Entry 8VAT (electron microscopy, 3.20 A resolution); this record covers chains B and F of the 9 polymer chains in the assembly.

Chain B:
Protein: DNA polymerase III subunit tau
Organism: Escherichia coli
Notes: EC 2.7.7.7
Reference sequence: P06710 (DPO3X_ECOLI); numbering as in UniProt (aligned over 1-373)
Chain sequence (376 residues; each row starts with the number of its first residue; numbers below 1 keep their minus sign (Gly-2 is residue -2)):
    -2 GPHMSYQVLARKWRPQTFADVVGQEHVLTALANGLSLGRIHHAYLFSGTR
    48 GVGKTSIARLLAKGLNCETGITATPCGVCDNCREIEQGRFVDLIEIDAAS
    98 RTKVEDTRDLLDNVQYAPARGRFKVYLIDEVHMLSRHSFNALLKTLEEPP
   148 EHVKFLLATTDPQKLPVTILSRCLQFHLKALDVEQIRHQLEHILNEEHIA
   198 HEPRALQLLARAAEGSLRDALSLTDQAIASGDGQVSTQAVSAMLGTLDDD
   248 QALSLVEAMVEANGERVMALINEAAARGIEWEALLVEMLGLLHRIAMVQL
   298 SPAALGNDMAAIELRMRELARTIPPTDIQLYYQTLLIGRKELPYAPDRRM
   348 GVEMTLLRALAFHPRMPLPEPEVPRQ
Disordered / not traced: 362-373
Sequence notes: expression tag (-2 to 0)
Ion coordination: Mg2+: Thr52 (together with ADP); Zn2+: Cys64, Cys73, Cys76, Cys79
Residues lining bound ligands: ADP / beryllium trifluoride: Ala7, Arg8, Trp10, Arg11, Pro12, Asp17, Val18, Val19, Gln21, Thr46, Arg47, Gly48, Val49, Gly50, Lys51, Thr52, Ser53, Glu127, Thr157, Leu214, Arg215, Leu218
Curated features (UniProtKB/Swiss-Prot):
  - binding site (ATP): Gly45 to Thr52
  - binding site (Zn(2+)): Cys64, Cys73, Cys76, Cys79
  - mutagenesis: Gly118 (G118D: In dnaX2016(Ts); present in both isoforms, unable to grow at 42 degrees Celsius)
Reported in the primary citation:
  - catalytic residues: Glu127 (citing earlier work)
  - mutagenesis - K141A: decreased catalytic activity

Chain F:
Protein: Beta sliding clamp
Organism: Escherichia coli
Reference sequence: P0A988 (DPO3B_ECOLI); residue numbers follow UniProt; this construct covers 1-366
Chain sequence (369 residues; each row starts with the number of its first residue; numbers below 1 keep their minus sign (Gly-2 is residue -2)):
    -2 GPHMKFTVEREHLLKPLQQVSGPLGGRPTLPILGNLLLQVADGTLSLTGT
    48 DLEMEMVARVALVQPHEPGATTVPARKFFDICRGLPEGAEIAVQLEGERM
    98 LVRSGRSRFSLSTLPAADFPNLDDWQSEVEFTLPQATMKRLIEATQFSMA
   148 HQDVRYYLNGMLFETEGEELRTVATDGHRLAVCSMPIGQSLPSHSVIVPR
   198 KGVIELMRMLDGGDNPLRVQIGSNNIRAHVGDFIFTSKLVDGRFPDYRRV
   248 LPKNPDKHLEAGCDLLKQAFARAAILSNEKFRGVRLYVSENQLKITANNP
   298 EQEEAEEILDVTYSGAEMEIGFNVSYVLDVLNALKCENVRMMLTDSVSSV
   348 QIEDAASQSAAYVVMPMRL
Sequence notes: expression tag (-2 to 0)
Curated features (UniProtKB/Swiss-Prot):
  - binding site (DNA): Arg24, Arg73, Gln149, Tyr153, Tyr154
  - mutagenesis: Arg24 (R24A: Mild defect in DNA replication, impaired loading of clamp on DNA, polymerase speed is wild-type. More severe replication defect and very poor clamp loading; when associated with A-149), Gly66 (G66E: In dnaN159; a temperature- and UV-sensitive mutation, displays altered DNA polymerase usage, chronically induced SOS response; when associated with A-174), Ala133 (A133T: Reduction of synthesis of beta*, probably due to mutation of its promoter), Met135 (M135L: 3-fold reduction of synthesis of beta*, probably due to loss of its start codon), Met146 (M146L: No effect on synthesis of beta*), Gln149 (Q149A: Mild defect in DNA replication, impaired loading of clamp on DNA, polymerase speed is wild-type. More severe replication defect and very poor clamp loading; when associated with A-24), Tyr153 to Tyr154 (Very poor loading of clamp on DNA, polymerase speed is wild-type), Gly174 (G174A: In dnaN159; a temperature- and UV-sensitive mutation, displays altered DNA polymerase usage, chronically induced SOS response; when associated with A-66), Gln265 to Leu366 (In dnaN806; temperature sensitive), Ile272 to Leu273 (Monomeric in solution, binds very tightly to subunit delta (holA). The monomer binds tightly to linear and circular DNA. Cannot bind both Pol III and IV simultaneously)

Interface between chain B and chain F:
Contacting residue pairs - 23 pairs, chain B then chain F:
  Ser97(B) - Arg24(F)  hydrogen bond (backbone-side chain)
  Arg98(B) - Arg24(F)
  Arg98(B) - Pro25(F)  hydrogen bond (side chain-backbone)
  Arg98(B) - Thr26(F)
  Asp103(B) - Arg24(F)  salt bridge
  Arg105(B) - Gln149(F)
  Leu107(B) - Thr26(F)
  Asn110(B) - Glu50(F)  hydrogen bond
  Gln112(B) - Tyr153(F)
  Gln112(B) - Asp238(F)  hydrogen bond (backbone-backbone)
  Tyr113(B) - Glu50(F)
  Tyr113(B) - Pro196(F)
  Tyr113(B) - Lys235(F)
  Tyr113(B) - Leu236(F)
  Tyr113(B) - Val237(F)  hydrophobic
  Tyr113(B) - Asp238(F)
  Ala114(B) - Asn221(F)
  Ala114(B) - Asp238(F)  hydrogen bond (backbone-side chain)
  Lys141(B) - Gln149(F)
  Lys141(B) - Val151(F)
  Glu145(B) - Tyr153(F)  hydrogen bond (backbone-side chain)
  Pro147(B) - Tyr153(F)
  His149(B) - Asp238(F)  salt bridge
Interface residues without a listed pair, chain B (17 interface residues in all): Val111, Pro115, Thr142, Pro146
Interface residues without a listed pair, chain F (14 interface residues in all): Lys198

Overview:
17 residues of chain B and 14 residues of chain F are in contact, with 6 hydrogen bonds and 2 salt bridges.
Polar contacts include Asp103(B)-Arg24(F), His149(B)-Asp238(F) and Ser97(B)-Arg24(F). Bound to chain B: ADP /
beryllium trifluoride. From the paper: the catalytic residue Glu127(B); K141A of chain B reduces catalytic
activity.
Here chain B is DNA polymerase III subunit tau and chain F is Beta sliding clamp, both from Escherichia coli.
Entry 8VAT (Structure of the E. coli clamp loader bound to the beta clamp in a Open-RNAp/t conformation) was
determined by electron microscopy (same publication as 8VAL, 8VAM, 8VAN, 8VAP, 8VAQ, 8VAR and 8VAS).
